PDB entry 5UH5 | X-ray diffraction, 3.75 A resolution | chains C and H of the 9 polymer chains in the assembly

[Chain C]
Molecule: DNA-directed RNA polymerase subunit beta
From: Mycobacterium tuberculosis (strain ATCC 25618 / H37Rv)
Notes: EC 2.7.7.6
UniProtKB: P9WGY9 (RPOB_MYCTU); numbering as in UniProt (aligned over 1-1178)
Sequence (1178 residues; row label = number of the first residue in the row):
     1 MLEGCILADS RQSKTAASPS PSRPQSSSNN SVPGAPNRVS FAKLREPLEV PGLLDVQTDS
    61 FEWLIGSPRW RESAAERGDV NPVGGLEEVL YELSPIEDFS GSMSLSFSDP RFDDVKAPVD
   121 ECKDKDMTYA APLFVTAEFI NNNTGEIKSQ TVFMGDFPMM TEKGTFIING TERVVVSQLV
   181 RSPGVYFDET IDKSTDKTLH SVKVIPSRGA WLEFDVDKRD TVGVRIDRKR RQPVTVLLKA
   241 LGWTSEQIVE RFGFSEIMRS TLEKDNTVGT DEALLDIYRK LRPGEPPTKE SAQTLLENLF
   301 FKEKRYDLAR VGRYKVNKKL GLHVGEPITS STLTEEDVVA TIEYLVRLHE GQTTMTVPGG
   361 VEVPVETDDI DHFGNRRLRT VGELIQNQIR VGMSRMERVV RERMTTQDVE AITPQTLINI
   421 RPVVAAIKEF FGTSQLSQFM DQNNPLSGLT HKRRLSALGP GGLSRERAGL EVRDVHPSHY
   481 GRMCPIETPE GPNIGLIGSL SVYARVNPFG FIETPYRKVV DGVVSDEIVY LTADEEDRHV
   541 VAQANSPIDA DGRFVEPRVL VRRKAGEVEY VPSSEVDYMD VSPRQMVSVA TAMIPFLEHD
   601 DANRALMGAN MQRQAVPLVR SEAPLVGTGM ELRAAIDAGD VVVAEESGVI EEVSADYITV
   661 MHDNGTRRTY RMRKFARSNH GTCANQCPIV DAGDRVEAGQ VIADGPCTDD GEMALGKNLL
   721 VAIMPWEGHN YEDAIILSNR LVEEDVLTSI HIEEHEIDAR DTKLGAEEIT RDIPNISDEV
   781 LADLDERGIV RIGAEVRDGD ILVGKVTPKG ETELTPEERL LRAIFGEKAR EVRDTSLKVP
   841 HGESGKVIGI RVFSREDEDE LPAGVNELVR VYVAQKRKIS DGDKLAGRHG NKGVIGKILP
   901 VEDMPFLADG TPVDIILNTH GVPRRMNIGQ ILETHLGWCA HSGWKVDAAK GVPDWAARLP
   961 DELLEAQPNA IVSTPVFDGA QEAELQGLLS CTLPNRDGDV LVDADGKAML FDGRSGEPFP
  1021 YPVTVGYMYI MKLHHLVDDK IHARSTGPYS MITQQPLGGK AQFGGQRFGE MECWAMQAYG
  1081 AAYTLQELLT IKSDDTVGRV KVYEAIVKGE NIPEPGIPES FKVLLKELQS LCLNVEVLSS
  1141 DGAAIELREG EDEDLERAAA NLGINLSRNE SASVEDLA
Unresolved in the structure: 1-27, 1154-1178

[Chain H]
Molecule: 23-nt DNA strand
Sequence (23 nucleotides; each row starts with the number of its first residue):
     1 TATAATGGGA GCTGTCACGG ATG

[Interface between chain C and chain H]
Contacting residue pairs (18):
  Arg-181(C) / DG14(H)  salt bridge to the phosphate
  Arg-208(C) / DT13(H)  base contact
  Trp-211(C) / DT13(H)  hydrogen bond to the base
  Trp-211(C) / DG14(H)  phosphate contact
  Asp-227(C) / DG11(H)  base contact
  Arg-282(C) / DG9(H)  base contact
  Arg-305(C) / DA10(H)  base contact
  Arg-305(C) / DG11(H)  hydrogen bond to the base
  Ile-370(C) / DG14(H)  base contact
  Asp-371(C) / DG14(H)  hydrogen bond to the base
  Arg-376(C) / DG14(H)  hydrogen bond to the base
  Arg-398(C) / DG9(H)  salt bridge to the phosphate
  Leu-463(C) / DG14(H)  base contact
  Glu-466(C) / DT15(H)  base contact
  Arg-467(C) / DT13(H)  salt bridge to the phosphate
  Arg-467(C) / DT15(H)  salt bridge to the phosphate
  Glu-471(C) / DC16(H)  phosphate contact
  Val-472(C) / DG14(H)  base contact
Other interface residues (no listed pair), chain C (17 interface residues in all): Ser-207, Gly-209
Other interface residues (no listed pair), chain H (8 interface residues in all): DC12

[Overview]
The interface between chain C and chain H involves 17 residues on one side and 8 on the other; the contacts
include 4 hydrogen bonds and 4 salt bridges. Polar pairs include Trp-211(C)/DT13(H), Arg-305(C)/DG11(H) and
Asp-371(C)/DG14(H).
Chain C is DNA-directed RNA polymerase subunit beta (Mycobacterium tuberculosis (strain ATCC 25618 / H37Rv))
and chain H is a 23-nt DNA strand; the structure, Crystal structure of Mycobacterium tuberculosis
transcription initiation complex containing 3 nt of RNA, was determined by X-ray diffraction (same publication
as 5UH6, 5UH8, 5UH9, 5UHA, 5UHB, 5UHC and 4 further entries).
